PDB entry 9IZX | electron microscopy, 3.00 A resolution | chains C and D of the 4 polymer chains in the assembly

== Chain C (and D) ==
Protein: Methylmalonate-semialdehyde/malonate-semialdehyde dehydrogenase [acylating], mitochondrial
Organism: Homo sapiens
Notes: EC 1.2.1.27; chain D of this document is another copy of the same molecule, construct and numbering; everything in this record applies to it too
UniProt: Q02252 (MMSA_HUMAN); residues 2-503 here correspond to UniProt positions 34-535 (UniProt number = residue number + 32)
Amino-acid sequence (509 residues; row label = number of the first residue in the row):
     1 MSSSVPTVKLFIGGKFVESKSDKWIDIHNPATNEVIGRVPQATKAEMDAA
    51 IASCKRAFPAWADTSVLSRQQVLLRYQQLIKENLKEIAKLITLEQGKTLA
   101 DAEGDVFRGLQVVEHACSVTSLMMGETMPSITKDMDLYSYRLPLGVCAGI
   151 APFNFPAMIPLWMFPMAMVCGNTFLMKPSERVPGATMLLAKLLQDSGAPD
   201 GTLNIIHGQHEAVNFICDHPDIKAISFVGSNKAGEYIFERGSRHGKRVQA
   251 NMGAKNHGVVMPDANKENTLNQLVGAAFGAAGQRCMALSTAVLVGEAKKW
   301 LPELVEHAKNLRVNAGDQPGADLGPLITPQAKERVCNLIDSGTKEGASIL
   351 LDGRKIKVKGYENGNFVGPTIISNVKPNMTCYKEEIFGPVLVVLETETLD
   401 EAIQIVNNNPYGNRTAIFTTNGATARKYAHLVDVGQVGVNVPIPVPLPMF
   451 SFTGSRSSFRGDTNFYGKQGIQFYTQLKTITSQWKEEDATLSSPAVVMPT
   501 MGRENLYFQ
Disordered / not traced: 1-2, 451-464, 487-509 (chain D: 1-2, 126-133, 452-465, 488-509)
Construct notes: initiating methionine (1); engineered mutation Arg414 (Gly446 in Q02252); expression tag (504-509)
Curated features (UniProtKB/Swiss-Prot):
  - active site: Cys285 (Nucleophile)
  - binding site (NAD(+)): Ala151, Phe153, Lys177, Glu180, Arg181, Ser230, Glu385
  - modified residue: Lys15 (N6-acetyllysine), Lys20 (N6-acetyllysine), Lys23 (N6-acetyllysine), Lys44 (N6-acetyllysine), Lys55 (N6-acetyllysine), Lys85 (N6-acetyllysine), Lys97 (N6-acetyllysine), Ser230 (Phosphoserine), Lys266 (N6-acetyllysine), Lys298 (N6-acetyllysine), Lys299 (N6-acetyllysine), Lys332 (N6-acetyllysine), Lys344 (N6-acetyllysine), Ser348 (Phosphoserine), Lys359 (N6-succinyllysine), Lys468 (N6-acetyllysine), Lys485 (N6-succinyllysine)

== Chain C / chain D interface ==
Contacting residue pairs (47):
  Asn265(C) with Glu487(D)
  Thr420(C) with Trp484(D), hydrogen bond (backbone-side chain); Glu487(D)
  Arg426(C) with Tyr140(D)
  Ala429(C) with Lys478(D), hydrogen bond (backbone-side chain); Ile480(D), hydrophobic
  His430(C) with Lys478(D), hydrogen bond (backbone-side chain)
  Val432(C) with Lys478(D), hydrogen bond (backbone-side chain)
  Val434(C) with Lys478(D)
  Gly435(C) with Leu477(D); Lys478(D); Thr479(D), hydrogen bond (backbone-backbone)
  Gln436(C) with Thr479(D)
  Val437(C) with Thr479(D); Ile480(D), hydrophobic; Thr481(D), hydrogen bond (backbone-backbone)
  Gly438(C) with Thr481(D)
  Val439(C) with Thr481(D), hydrogen bond (backbone-backbone); Ser482(D); Gln483(D), hydrogen bond (backbone-backbone)
  Asn440(C) with Gln483(D); Trp484(D)
  Val441(C) with Gln483(D)
  Pro444(C) with Thr481(D)
  Gln469(C) with Gln472(D)
  Lys478(C) with Ala429(D), hydrogen bond (side chain-backbone); His430(D), hydrogen bond (side chain-backbone); Val432(D), hydrogen bond (side chain-backbone); Val434(D); Gly435(D)
  Thr479(C) with Gly435(D), hydrogen bond (backbone-backbone); Gln436(D); Val437(D), hydrogen bond (backbone-backbone)
  Ile480(C) with Ala429(D), hydrophobic; Val437(D)
  Thr481(C) with Val437(D), hydrogen bond (backbone-backbone); Gly438(D); Val439(D), hydrogen bond (backbone-backbone); Val441(D); Pro444(D), hydrogen bond (side chain-backbone)
  Ser482(C) with Val439(D)
  Gln483(C) with Val439(D), hydrogen bond (backbone-backbone); Asn440(D); Val441(D)
  Trp484(C) with Val439(D), hydrophobic; Asn440(D)
  Glu486(C) with Asn265(D)
Also at the interface, not in a pair above, chain C (32 interface residues in all): Met135, Tyr140, Thr419, Gly422, Val445, Gln472, Leu477, Lys485
Also at the interface, not in a pair above, chain D (30 interface residues in all): Tyr138, Leu142, Asn268, Gln272, Thr419, Thr420

== In short ==
32 residues of chain C face 30 of chain D across their interface; the contacts include 17 hydrogen bonds.
Among the polar pairs are Thr420(C)-Trp484(D), Ala429(C)-Lys478(D) and His430(C)-Lys478(D). Curated annotation
(UniProt) lists active-site residue Cys285(C) and 7 NAD+-binding residues on chain C.
Both chains are Methylmalonate-semialdehyde/malonate-semialdehyde dehydrogenase [acylating], mitochondrial
(Homo sapiens). Entry 9IZX (Cryo-EM structure of ALDH6A1-G446R) was determined by electron microscopy,
deposited together with 9IZU, 9IZV and 9IZW.
